9IM0 - chains O and A of the 3 polymer chains in the assembly; structure by electron microscopy, 2.95 A resolution.

[Chain O (and A)]
Molecule: Primase D5
Organism: Monkeypox virus
Notes: chain A of this document is another copy of the same molecule, construct and numbering; everything in this record applies to it too
UniProtKB: Q5IXS3 (Q5IXS3_MONPV); residue numbers follow UniProt; this construct covers 1-785
Chain sequence (785 residues; row label = number of the first residue in the row):
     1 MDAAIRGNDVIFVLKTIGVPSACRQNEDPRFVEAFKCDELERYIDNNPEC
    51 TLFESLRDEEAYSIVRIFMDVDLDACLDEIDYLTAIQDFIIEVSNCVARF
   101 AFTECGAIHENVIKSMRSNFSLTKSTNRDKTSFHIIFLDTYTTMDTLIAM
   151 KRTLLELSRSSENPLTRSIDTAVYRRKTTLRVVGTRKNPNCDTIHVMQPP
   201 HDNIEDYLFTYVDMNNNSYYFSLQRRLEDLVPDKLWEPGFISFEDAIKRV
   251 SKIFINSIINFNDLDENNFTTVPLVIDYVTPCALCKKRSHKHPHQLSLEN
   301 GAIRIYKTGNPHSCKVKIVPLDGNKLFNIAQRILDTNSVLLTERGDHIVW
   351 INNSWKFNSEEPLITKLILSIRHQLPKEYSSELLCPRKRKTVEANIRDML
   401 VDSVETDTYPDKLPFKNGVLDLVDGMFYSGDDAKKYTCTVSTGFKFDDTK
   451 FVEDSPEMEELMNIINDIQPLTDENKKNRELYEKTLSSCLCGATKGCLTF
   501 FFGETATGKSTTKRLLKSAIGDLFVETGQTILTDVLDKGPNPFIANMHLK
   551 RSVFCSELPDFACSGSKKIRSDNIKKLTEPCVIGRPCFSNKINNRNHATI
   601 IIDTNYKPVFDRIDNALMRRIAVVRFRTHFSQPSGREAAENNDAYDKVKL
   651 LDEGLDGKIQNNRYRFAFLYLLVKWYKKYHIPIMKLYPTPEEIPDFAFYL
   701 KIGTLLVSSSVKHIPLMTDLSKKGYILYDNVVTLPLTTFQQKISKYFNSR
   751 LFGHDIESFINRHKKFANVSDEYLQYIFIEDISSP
Not modelled in the structure: 1-239, 321-785 (chain A: 1, 73-82, 126-131, 321-785)
Ion coordination: Zn2+: C282, C285, H290, C314
Residues lining bound ligands: ATP (adenosine-5'-triphosphate): K248, S251, S257, I258, F261

[How chain O and chain A interact]
Pairs across the interface (11):
  K248(O) - D72(A)  salt bridge
  K252(O) - R159(A)
  I255(O) - K151(A)  hydrogen bond (backbone-side chain)
  I255(O) - R152(A)
  I255(O) - L155(A)  hydrophobic
  S257(O) - R175(A)
  N262(O) - G18(A)
  T280(O) - R152(A)  hydrogen bond
  L284(O) - E299(A)
  K286(O) - E299(A)  salt bridge
  K286(O) - N300(A)
Also at the interface, not in a pair above, chain O (10 interface residues in all): N256, P281
Also at the interface, not in a pair above, chain A (10 interface residues in all): I17

[Overview]
The chain O/chain A interface involves 10 residues from each chain, with 2 hydrogen bonds and 2 salt bridges.
Polar contacts include K248(O)-D72(A), K286(O)-E299(A) and I255(O)-K151(A). Ligands of chain O: ATP. C282(O),
C285(O), H290(O) and C314(O) form the Zn2+ site.
Chain O and chain A are both Primase D5 (Monkeypox virus); the structure, The Cryo-EM structure of MPXV E5 in
complex with ssDNA focused on primase and Zn binding ..., was determined by electron microscopy together with
9ILY, 9ILZ, 9IM1, 9IM2 and 9IM3 from the same study.
